PDB entry 7PBQ | electron microscopy, 3.10 A resolution | chains D and E of the 9 polymer chains in the assembly

== Chain D (and E) ==
Protein: Holliday junction ATP-dependent DNA helicase RuvB
From: Streptococcus thermophilus
Notes: EC 3.6.4.12; chain E of this document is another copy of the same molecule, construct and numbering; everything in this record applies to it too
UniProt: A0A2U2MES7 (A0A2U2MES7_STRTR); residues 19-333 here = UniProt positions 19-333
Amino-acid sequence (315 residues; row label = number of the first residue in the row):
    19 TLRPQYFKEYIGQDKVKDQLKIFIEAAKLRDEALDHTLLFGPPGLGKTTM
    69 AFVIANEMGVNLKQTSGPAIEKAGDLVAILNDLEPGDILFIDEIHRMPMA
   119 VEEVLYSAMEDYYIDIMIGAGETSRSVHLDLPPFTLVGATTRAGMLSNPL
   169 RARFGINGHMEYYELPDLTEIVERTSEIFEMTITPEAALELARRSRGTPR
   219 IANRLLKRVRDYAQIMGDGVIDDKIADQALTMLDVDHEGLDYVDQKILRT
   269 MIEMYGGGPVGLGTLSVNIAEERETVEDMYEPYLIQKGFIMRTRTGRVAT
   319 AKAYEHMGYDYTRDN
Disordered / not traced: 332-333 (chain E: 331-333)
Ion coordination: Mg2+: Thr-66 (together with ATP-gamma-S)
Ligand contacts: ATP-gamma-S: Leu-20, Arg-21, Pro-22, Tyr-28, Ile-29, Pro-61, Gly-62, Leu-63, Gly-64, Lys-65, Thr-66, Thr-67, Tyr-181, Ile-189, Pro-217, Arg-218, Asn-221

== How chain D and chain E interact ==
Pairs across the interface (25; chain D residue first):
  Lys-33(D) / Asp-252(E)  salt bridge
  Gln-37(D) / Met-250(E)  hydrogen bond (side chain-backbone)
  Gln-37(D) / Leu-251(E)
  Ile-40(D) / Ile-233(E)
  Ile-40(D) / Met-234(E)  hydrophobic
  Phe-41(D) / Arg-226(E)
  Phe-41(D) / Asp-229(E)
  Glu-43(D) / Ile-233(E)
  Ala-44(D) / Asp-229(E)
  Ala-44(D) / Ile-233(E)
  Leu-47(D) / Gln-232(E)
  Arg-48(D) / Asp-229(E)  salt bridge
  Arg-48(D) / Gln-232(E)  hydrogen bond
  Asp-53(D) / Arg-226(E)  salt bridge
  Met-117(D) / Ala-87(E)  hydrophobic
  Phe-172(D) / Arg-222(E)  hydrogen bond (backbone-side chain)
  Gly-173(D) / Arg-222(E)
  Gly-173(D) / Arg-226(E)  hydrogen bond (backbone-side chain)
  Ile-174(D) / Arg-226(E)
  Asn-175(D) / Arg-222(E)  hydrogen bond
  His-177(D) / Tyr-260(E)
  Glu-179(D) / Tyr-260(E)
  Ile-303(D) / Asn-286(E)
  Gln-304(D) / Met-272(E)
  Met-309(D) / Tyr-273(E)  hydrophobic
Also at the interface, not in a pair above, chain D (25 interface residues in all): Gly-162, Asn-166, Arg-169, Ala-170, Lys-305, Gly-306
Also at the interface, not in a pair above, chain E (19 interface residues in all): Pro-61, Arg-228, Tyr-230, Thr-282, Thr-293

== In short ==
Chain D and chain E form an interface of 25 and 19 residues respectively; the contacts include 5 hydrogen
bonds and 3 salt bridges. Polar pairs include Lys-33(D)/Asp-252(E), Arg-48(D)/Asp-229(E) and
Asp-53(D)/Arg-226(E). Bound to chain D: ATP-gamma-S.
Chain D and chain E are both Holliday junction ATP-dependent DNA helicase RuvB (Streptococcus thermophilus);
the structure, RuvAB branch migration motor complexed to the Holliday junction - RuvB AAA+ state s0+A [t2
dataset], was determined by electron microscopy together with 7PBL, 7PBM, 7PBN, 7PBO, 7PBP, 7PBR and 3 further
entries from the same study.
